Entry 4AUM (X-ray diffraction, 1.40 A resolution); this record covers chains C and D of the 4 polymer chains in the assembly.

Chain C (and D):
Name: Catalase-phenol oxidase
Organism: Scytalidium thermophilum
Notes: EC 1.11.1.6; chain D of this document is another copy of the same molecule, construct and numbering; everything in this record applies to it too
Amino-acid sequence (719 residues; numbered -20 to 698; the number before each row is that of its first residue; numbers below 1 keep their minus sign (Gly-20 is residue -20)):
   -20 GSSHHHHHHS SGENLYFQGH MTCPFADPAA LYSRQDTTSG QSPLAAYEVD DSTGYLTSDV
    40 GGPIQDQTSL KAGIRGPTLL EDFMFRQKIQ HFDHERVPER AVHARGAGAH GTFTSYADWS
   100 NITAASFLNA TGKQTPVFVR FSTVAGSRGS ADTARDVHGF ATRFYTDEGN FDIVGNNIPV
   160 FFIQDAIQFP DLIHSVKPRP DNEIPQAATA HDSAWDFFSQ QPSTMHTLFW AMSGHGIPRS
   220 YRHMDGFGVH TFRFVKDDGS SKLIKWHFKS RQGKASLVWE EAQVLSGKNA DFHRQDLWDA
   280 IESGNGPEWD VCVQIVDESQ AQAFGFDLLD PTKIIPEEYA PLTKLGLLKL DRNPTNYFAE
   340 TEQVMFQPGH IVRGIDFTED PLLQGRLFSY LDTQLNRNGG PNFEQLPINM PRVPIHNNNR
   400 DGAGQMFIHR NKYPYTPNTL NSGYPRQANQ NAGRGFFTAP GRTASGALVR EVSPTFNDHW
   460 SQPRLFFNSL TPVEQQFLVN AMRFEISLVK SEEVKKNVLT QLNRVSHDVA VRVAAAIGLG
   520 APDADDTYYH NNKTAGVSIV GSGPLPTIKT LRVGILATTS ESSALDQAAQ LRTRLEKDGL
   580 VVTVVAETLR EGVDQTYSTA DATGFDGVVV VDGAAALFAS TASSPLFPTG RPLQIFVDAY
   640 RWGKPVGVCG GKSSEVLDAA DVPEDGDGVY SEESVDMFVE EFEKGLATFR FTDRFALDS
Disordered / not traced: -20 to 20, 619-621, 650-652, 698
Bound ions: Ca2+ near Ser255 (its only coordinating residue here); cis-heme d hydroxychlorin gamma-spirolactone Fe near Tyr369 (its only coordinating residue here)
Ligand contacts:
  - cis-heme d hydroxychlorin gamma-spirolactone (HDD), molecule 1: Ile68, Phe71, Asp72
  - cis-heme d hydroxychlorin gamma-spirolactone (HDD), molecule 2: Arg79, Ala80, Val81, His82, Arg119, Ser121, Gly138, Phe139, Ala140, Val153, Gly154, Asn155, Phe160, Ala165, Phe168, Val228, His229, Val343, Phe345, Leu361, Gly364, Arg365, Ser368, Tyr369, Thr372, Gln373, Arg376
From the paper describing this entry:
  - binding site for cis-heme d hydroxychlorin gamma-spirolactone: Arg79, His82, Arg119
  - catalytic residues: His82 (citing earlier work)
  - catalytic residues: Asn155 (proposed by the authors, not directly observed)
  - mutagenesis - H82N: decreased catalytic activity on catalase
  - mutagenesis - H82N: decreased catalytic activity on phenol oxidase
  - mutagenesis - V123F: decreased catalytic activity (catalase activity)
  - mutagenesis - V123F: decreased catalytic activity (phenol oxidase activity)

How chain C and chain D interact:
Residue-residue contacts (79; chain C residue first):
  Ala51(C) with Ala51(D), hydrophobic
  Pro56(C) with Leu58(D), hydrophobic
  Thr57(C) with Leu58(D); Leu59(D), hydrogen bond (backbone-backbone)
  Leu58(C) with Pro56(D), hydrophobic; Thr57(D); Leu58(D), hydrophobic
  Leu59(C) with Thr57(D), hydrogen bond (backbone-backbone); Leu59(D); Phe64(D), hydrophobic
  Phe64(C) with Leu59(D), hydrophobic
  Asp170(C) with Tyr414(D); Thr415(D), hydrogen bond (side chain-backbone)
  His173(C) with Asn397(D); Pro413(D), hydrogen bond (side chain-backbone)
  Ser174(C) with Tyr414(D)
  Arg178(C) with Lys411(D); Tyr412(D)
  Pro179(C) with Lys411(D); Pro413(D)
  Asp180(C) with Lys411(D), salt bridge
  Asp191(C) with Leu419(D)
  Ser192(C) with Tyr414(D)
  Asp195(C) with Tyr414(D), hydrogen bond; Asn417(D); Thr418(D), hydrogen bond; Leu419(D), hydrogen bond (side chain-backbone)
  Phe196(C) with Tyr414(D), hydrophobic; Thr415(D); Pro416(D)
  Gln199(C) with Pro416(D); Thr418(D)
  Gln200(C) with Pro416(D)
  Phe367(C) with Phe367(D), hydrophobic
  Asp371(C) with Leu374(D)
  Leu374(C) with Asp371(D)
  Asn397(C) with His173(D)
  Lys411(C) with Arg178(D); Pro179(D); Asp180(D), salt bridge
  Tyr412(C) with Arg178(D)
  Pro413(C) with His173(D), hydrogen bond (backbone-side chain); Pro179(D)
  Tyr414(C) with Asp170(D); Ser174(D); Ser192(D); Asp195(D), hydrogen bond
  Thr415(C) with Asp170(D), hydrogen bond (backbone-side chain); Phe196(D)
  Pro416(C) with Phe196(D); Gln199(D); Gln200(D)
  Asn417(C) with Asp195(D)
  Thr418(C) with Asp195(D), hydrogen bond; Gln199(D); Glu492(D)
  Leu419(C) with Asp191(D); Ser192(D); Asp195(D), hydrogen bond (backbone-side chain); Val493(D), hydrophobic
  Thr437(C) with Arg449(D), hydrogen bond
  Arg441(C) with Ala446(D); Leu447(D), hydrogen bond (backbone-backbone)
  Thr442(C) with Gly445(D); Leu447(D)
  Ala443(C) with Ala443(D); Ser444(D); Gly445(D), hydrogen bond (backbone-backbone); Leu447(D), hydrophobic
  Ser444(C) with Ala443(D); Ser444(D)
  Gly445(C) with Thr442(D); Ala443(D), hydrogen bond (backbone-backbone)
  Ala446(C) with Arg441(D)
  Leu447(C) with Arg441(D), hydrogen bond (backbone-backbone); Thr442(D); Ala443(D), hydrophobic
  Arg449(C) with Thr437(D), hydrogen bond
  Val493(C) with Leu419(D), hydrophobic
Interface residues without a listed pair, chain C (47 interface residues in all): Glu60, Arg65, Glu358, Arg399, Ser490, Asn496
Interface residues without a listed pair, chain D (48 interface residues in all): Glu60, Arg65, Glu358, Arg399, Ser490, Asn496

Overview:
The interface between chain C and chain D involves 47 residues on one side and 48 on the other; the contacts
include 18 hydrogen bonds and 2 salt bridges. Among the polar pairs are Asp180(C)-Lys411(D),
Asp170(C)-Thr415(D) and His173(C)-Pro413(D). The paper reports catalytic residues His82(C) and Asn155(C); H82N
of chain C reduces catalytic activity on catalase.
Chain C and chain D are both Catalase-phenol oxidase (Scytalidium thermophilum); the structure, Crystal
structure, recombinant expression and mutagenesis studies of the bifunctional catalase-phenol oxidase from
Scytalidium thermophilum, was determined by X-ray diffraction together with 4AUE, 4AUL and 4AUN from the same
study.
